PDB entry 4JX6 | X-ray diffraction, 2.78 A resolution | chains C and D of the 4 polymer chains in the assembly

== Chain C (and D) ==
Protein: Pyruvate carboxylase
From: Rhizobium etli
Notes: EC 6.4.1.1; chain D of this document is another copy of the same molecule, construct and numbering; everything in this record applies to it too
UniProtKB: Q2K340 (Q2K340_RHIEC); numbering as in UniProt (aligned over 465-1067)
Chain sequence (632 residues; numbered 436 to 1067; the number before each row is that of its first residue):
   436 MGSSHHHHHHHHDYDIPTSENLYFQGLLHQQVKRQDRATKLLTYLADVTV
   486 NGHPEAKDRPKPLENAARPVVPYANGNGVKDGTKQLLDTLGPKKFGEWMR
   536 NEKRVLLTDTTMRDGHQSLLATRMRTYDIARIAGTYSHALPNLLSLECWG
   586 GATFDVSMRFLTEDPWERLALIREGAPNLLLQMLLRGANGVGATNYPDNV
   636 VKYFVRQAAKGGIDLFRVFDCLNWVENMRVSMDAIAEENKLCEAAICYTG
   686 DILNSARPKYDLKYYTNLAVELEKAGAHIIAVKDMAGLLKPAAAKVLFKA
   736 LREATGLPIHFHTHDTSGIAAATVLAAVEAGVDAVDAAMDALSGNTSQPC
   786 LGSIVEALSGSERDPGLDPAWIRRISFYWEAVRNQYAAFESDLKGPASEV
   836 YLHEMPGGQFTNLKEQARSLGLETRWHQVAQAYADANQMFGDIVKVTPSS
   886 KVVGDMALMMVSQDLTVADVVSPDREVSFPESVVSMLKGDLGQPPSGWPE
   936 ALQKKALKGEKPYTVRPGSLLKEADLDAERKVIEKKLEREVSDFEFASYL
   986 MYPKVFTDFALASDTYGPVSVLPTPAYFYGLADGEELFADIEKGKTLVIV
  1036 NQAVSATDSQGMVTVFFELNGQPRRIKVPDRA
Unresolved in the structure: 436-470, 501, 907-914 (chain D: 436-470, 500-501, 510-512, 905-912)
Construct notes: expression tag (436-464); engineered mutation Ala-628 (Tyr in Q2K340)
Modified positions: Lys-718 (lysine nz-carboxylic acid; KCX)
Metal / ion sites: Mg2+: Met-534, Arg-535, Glu-537, Asp-768; Zn2+: Asp-549, Lys-718, His-747, His-749
What the authors report for this chain:
  - binding site for pyruvic acid: Arg-621
  - conformationally variable residues (order/disorder transition): Arg-621
  - mutagenesis - D590A (350-fold): decreased catalytic activity on pyruvate
  - mutagenesis - D590A: abolished catalytic activity on biocytin
  - catalytic residues: Arg-548, Gln-552, Arg-621, Thr-882 (citing earlier work)
  - mutagenesis - D590A (3.1-fold): increased catalytic activity on biotin
  - mutagenesis - D590A: abolished catalytic activity on oxamate

== Chain C / chain D interface ==
Pairs across the interface (8; chain C residue first):
  Asp-1018(C) with Ala-1041(D)
  Gln-1037(C) with Ser-1040(D); Phe-1051(D)
  Ala-1038(C) with Phe-1051(D), hydrophobic
  Ser-1040(C) with Gln-1037(D); Ala-1038(D)
  Ala-1041(C) with Asp-1018(D)
  Phe-1051(C) with Phe-1051(D), hydrophobic
Other interface residues (no listed pair), chain C (7 interface residues in all): Val-1039
Other interface residues (no listed pair), chain D (7 interface residues in all): Val-1039

== In short ==
Chain C and chain D each contribute 7 residues to their interface. Met-534(C), Arg-535(C), Glu-537(C) and
Asp-768(C) form the Mg2+ site. The Zn2+ site is built by Asp-549(C), Lys-718(C), His-747(C) and His-749(C).
From the paper: catalytic residues Arg-548(C), Gln-552(C) and Arg-621(C) among others; D590A of chain C
reduces catalytic activity on pyruvate.
Chain C and chain D are both Pyruvate carboxylase (Rhizobium etli); the structure, Structure of the carboxyl
transferase domain Y628A from Rhizobium etli pyruvate carboxylase with pyruvate, was determined by X-ray
diffraction together with 4JX4 and 4JX5 from the same study.
